2IJ0 - chains A and E of the 4 polymer chains in the assembly; structure by X-ray diffraction, 2.25 A resolution.

[Chain A]
Protein: Toxic shock syndrome toxin-1
Organism: Staphylococcus aureus
Reference sequence: Q7A4K7 (Q7A4K7_STAAN); residues 1-194 here correspond to UniProt positions 41-234 (UniProt number = residue number + 40)
Amino-acid sequence (194 residues; each row starts with the number of its first residue):
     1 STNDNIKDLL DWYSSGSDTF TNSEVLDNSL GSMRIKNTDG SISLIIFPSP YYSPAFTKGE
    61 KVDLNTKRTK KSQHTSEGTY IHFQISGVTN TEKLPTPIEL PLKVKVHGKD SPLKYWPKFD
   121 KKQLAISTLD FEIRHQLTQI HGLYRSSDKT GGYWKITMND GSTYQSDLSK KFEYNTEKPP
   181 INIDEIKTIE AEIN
Not modelled in the structure: 1-3

[Chain E]
Protein: penultimate affinity-matured variant of hVbeta 2.1, D10
Organism: Homo sapiens
Reference sequence: Q5W0G6 (Q5W0G6_HUMAN); the construct lacks a stretch of the UniProt sequence, so the offset changes along the chain: 2-27 = UniProt 30-55; 28-52 = UniProt 57-81; 53-94 = UniProt 83-124
Amino-acid sequence (118 residues; row label = number of the first residue in the row; note: 1 number in that range is skipped by the numbering (no residue carries it; nothing is unmodelled there)):
     1 GAVVSQHPSM VIVKSGTSVK IECRSLD
   27A T
    28 NIHTMFWYRQ FPKQSLMLMA TSHQG
   52A F
    53 NAIYEQGVVK DKFLINHASP TLSTLTVTSA HPEDSGFYVC SALAGSGSST D
   105 TQYFGPGTQL TVL
Disulfides: Cys23-Cys92

[Chain A / chain E interface]
Residue-residue contacts - 45 pairs, chain A then chain E:
  Asp11(A) - Ile55(E)
  Ser14(A) - Ile55(E)
  Ser14(A) - Tyr56(E)  hydrogen bond (backbone-backbone)
  Ser15(A) - Ala54(E)
  Ser15(A) - Lys62(E)
  Gly16(A) - Asn53(E)
  Gly16(A) - Ala54(E)  hydrogen bond (backbone-backbone)
  Gly16(A) - Tyr56(E)
  Gly16(A) - Lys62(E)
  Ser17(A) - Asn53(E)  hydrogen bond (backbone-side chain)
  Ser17(A) - Lys62(E)  hydrogen bond
  Asp18(A) - Asn53(E)
  Arg68(A) - Gly52(E)  hydrogen bond (side chain-backbone)
  Arg68(A) - Phe52A(E)
  Arg68(A) - Asn53(E)
  Lys70(A) - Phe52A(E)
  Lys71(A) - Gln51(E)
  Lys71(A) - Gly52(E)
  Lys71(A) - Phe52A(E)
  Ser72(A) - Gly52(E)  hydrogen bond (backbone-backbone)
  Tyr80(A) - Gln51(E)
  Tyr80(A) - His69(E)
  Tyr80(A) - Ala70(E)
  Lys114(A) - Glu85(E)  salt bridge
  Tyr115(A) - Gly59(E)
  Tyr115(A) - Val61(E)
  Tyr115(A) - Asp63(E)
  Tyr115(A) - Lys64(E)
  Tyr115(A) - Glu85(E)
  Pro117(A) - Asp63(E)
  Glu132(A) - Lys62(E)  salt bridge
  Glu132(A) - Asp63(E)
  His135(A) - Val61(E)
  His135(A) - Lys62(E)  hydrogen bond (side chain-backbone)
  Gln139(A) - Tyr56(E)  hydrogen bond (side chain-backbone)
  Gln139(A) - Glu57(E)  hydrogen bond (side chain-backbone)
  Gln139(A) - Gln58(E)
  Gln139(A) - Gly59(E)  hydrogen bond (backbone-backbone)
  Gln139(A) - Val60(E)  hydrogen bond (side chain-backbone)
  Gln139(A) - Val61(E)
  Ile140(A) - Val61(E)  hydrophobic
  Gly142(A) - Gln58(E)
  Arg145(A) - Tyr56(E)  hydrogen bond (side chain-backbone)
  Arg145(A) - Glu57(E)
  Arg145(A) - Gln58(E)
Also at the interface, not in a pair above, chain A (21 interface residues in all): Phe131
Also at the interface, not in a pair above, chain E (19 interface residues in all): Asp86
The authors on this interface:
  - hot spots on chain E (mutagenesis) - Y56A: decreased binding to Toxic shock syndrome toxin-1 (chain A) (citing earlier work)

[Summary]
Chain A and chain E form an interface of 21 and 19 residues respectively, with 12 hydrogen bonds and 2 salt
bridges. Among the polar pairs are Lys114(A)-Glu85(E), Glu132(A)-Lys62(E) and Ser17(A)-Asn53(E). From the
paper: Y56A of chain E reduces binding to Toxic shock syndrome toxin-1 (chain A).
Here chain A is Toxic shock syndrome toxin-1 (Staphylococcus aureus) and chain E is penultimate
affinity-matured variant of hVbeta 2.1, D10 (Homo sapiens). Entry 2IJ0 (Structural basis of T cell specificity
and activation by the bacterial superantigen toxic shock syndrome toxin-1) was determined by X-ray
diffraction.
